Entry 6UTJ (electron microscopy, 2.90 A resolution); this record covers chains A and 2 of the 35 polymer chains in the assembly.

[Chain A]
Molecule: Proteasome subunit alpha
Source organism: Thermoplasma acidophilum
Notes: EC 3.4.25.1
Reference sequence: P25156 (PSA_THEAC); residue numbers follow UniProt; this construct covers 7-233
Amino-acid sequence (227 residues; each row starts with the number of its first residue):
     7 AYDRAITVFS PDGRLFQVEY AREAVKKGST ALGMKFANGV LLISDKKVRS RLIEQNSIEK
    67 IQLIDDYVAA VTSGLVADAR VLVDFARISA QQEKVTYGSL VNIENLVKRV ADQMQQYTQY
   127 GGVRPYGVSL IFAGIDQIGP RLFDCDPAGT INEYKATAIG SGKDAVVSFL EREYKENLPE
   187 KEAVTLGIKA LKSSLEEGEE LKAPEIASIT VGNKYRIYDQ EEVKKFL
Curated features (UniProtKB/Swiss-Prot):
  - mutagenesis: K66 (K66A: Prevents PAN to associate with the proteasome and stimulate gate opening), L81 (L81A/E/G: Prevents PAN to stimulate gate opening), V82 (V82A: No effect on PAN's ability to stimulate gate opening; V82D/G: Prevents PAN to stimulate gate opening)
Reported in the primary citation:
  - mutagenesis - K66A: abolished binding to activators (citing earlier work)
  - mutagenesis - R28L: increased binding to PAN (citing earlier work)
  - mutagenesis - R28L: unchanged catalytic activity (citing earlier work)

[Chain 2]
Molecule: Proteasome subunit beta
Source organism: Thermoplasma acidophilum
Notes: EC 3.4.25.1
Reference sequence: P28061 (PSB_THEAC); residues 1-203 here correspond to UniProt positions 9-211 (UniProt number = residue number + 8)
Amino-acid sequence (203 residues; row label = number of the first residue in the row):
     1 TTTVGITLKD AVIMATERRV TMENFIMHKN GKKLFQIDTY TGMTIAGLVG DAQVLVRYMK
    61 AELELYRLQR RVNMPIEAVA TLLSNMLNQV KYMPYMVQLL VGGIDTAPHV FSIDAAGGSV
   121 EDIYASTGSG SPFVYGVLES QYSEKMTVDE GVDLVIRAIS AAKQRDSASG GMIDVAVITR
   181 KDGYVQLPTD QIESRIRKLG LIL
Curated features (UniProtKB/Swiss-Prot):
  - active site: T1 (Nucleophile)

[Chain A / chain 2 interface]
Pairs across the interface (20):
  E99(A) - R70(2)  salt bridge
  V101(A) - N85(2)
  T102(A) - T81(2)
  T102(A) - L82(2)
  T102(A) - N85(2)
  Y103(A) - E62(2)  hydrogen bond
  Y103(A) - M74(2)  hydrophobic
  Y103(A) - A78(2)
  Y103(A) - T81(2)
  Y103(A) - L82(2)  hydrophobic
  G104(A) - T81(2)
  V107(A) - Y66(2)
  V107(A) - R70(2)
  V107(A) - P75(2)
  V107(A) - A78(2)  hydrophobic
  N108(A) - R70(2)  hydrogen bond (backbone-side chain)
  E110(A) - Q69(2)
  E110(A) - R70(2)
  N111(A) - R70(2)  hydrogen bond
  I144(A) - V72(2)  hydrophobic
Interface residues without a listed pair, chain A (11 interface residues in all): Q143

[Overview]
The chain A/chain 2 interface involves 11 residues from each chain; the contacts include 3 hydrogen bonds and
1 salt bridge. Polar contacts include E99(A)-R70(2), Y103(A)-E62(2) and N108(A)-R70(2). From the paper: K66A
of chain A abolishes binding to activators; R28L of chain A increases binding to PAN.
Here chain A is Proteasome subunit alpha and chain 2 is Proteasome subunit beta, both from Thermoplasma
acidophilum. Entry 6UTJ (Allosteric couple between alpha rings of the 20S proteasome. 20S proteasome singly
capped by PA26/E102A, C-terminus ...) was determined by electron microscopy, deposited together with 6UTF,
6UTG, 6UTH and 6UTI.
